PDB entry 3DKT | X-ray diffraction, 3.10 A resolution | chains D and I of the 20 polymer chains in the assembly

# Chain D (and I)
Protein: Maritimacin
Organism: Thermotoga maritima
Notes: EC 3.4.-.-; chain I of this document is another copy of the same molecule, construct and numbering; everything in this record applies to it too
UniProt: Q9WZP2 (MARIT_THEMA); residues 4-268 here correspond to UniProt positions 1-265 (UniProt number = residue number - 3)
Chain sequence (265 residues; row label = number of the first residue in the row):
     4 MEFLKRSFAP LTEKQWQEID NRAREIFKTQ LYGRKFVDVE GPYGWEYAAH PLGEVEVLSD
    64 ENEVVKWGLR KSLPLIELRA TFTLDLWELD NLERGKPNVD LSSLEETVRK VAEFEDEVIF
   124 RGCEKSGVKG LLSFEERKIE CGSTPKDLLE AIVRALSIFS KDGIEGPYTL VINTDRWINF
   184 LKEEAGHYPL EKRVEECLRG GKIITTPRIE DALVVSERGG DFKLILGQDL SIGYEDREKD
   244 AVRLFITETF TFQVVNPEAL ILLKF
Disordered / not traced: 268
UniProt features mapped onto this chain:
  - region: Glu-187 to Pro-192 (Pore-forming loop)
  - binding site (FMN): Arg-82 to Thr-84, Trp-90, Asp-93 to Arg-97, Glu-238

# Chain D / chain I interface
Contacting residue pairs (49):
  Trp-48(D) / Arg-73(I)  hydrogen bond (backbone-side chain)
  Glu-49(D) / Pro-54(I)
  Tyr-50(D) / Arg-73(I)
  Ala-51(D) / Pro-54(I)  hydrophobic
  Ala-51(D) / Arg-73(I)
  Ala-52(D) / Ser-75(I)
  Pro-54(D) / Glu-49(I)
  Pro-54(D) / Ala-51(I)  hydrophobic
  Val-58(D) / Glu-80(I)
  Val-67(D) / Lys-113(I)
  Val-68(D) / Lys-113(I)
  Val-68(D) / Val-114(I)  hydrophobic
  Val-68(D) / Phe-117(I)  hydrophobic
  Lys-69(D) / Leu-81(I)
  Lys-69(D) / Arg-82(I)  hydrogen bond (backbone-backbone)
  Trp-70(D) / Glu-80(I)
  Trp-70(D) / Leu-81(I)  hydrophobic
  Trp-70(D) / Phe-117(I)
  Trp-70(D) / Cys-126(I)  hydrophobic
  Gly-71(D) / Ile-79(I)
  Gly-71(D) / Glu-80(I)  hydrogen bond (backbone-backbone)
  Leu-72(D) / Leu-78(I)
  Leu-72(D) / Lys-128(I)
  Leu-72(D) / Ser-129(I)
  Arg-73(D) / Trp-48(I)  hydrogen bond (side chain-backbone)
  Arg-73(D) / Tyr-50(I)
  Arg-73(D) / Ala-51(I)
  Arg-73(D) / Leu-78(I)  hydrogen bond (backbone-backbone)
  Arg-73(D) / Glu-80(I)  salt bridge
  Ser-75(D) / Ala-51(I)
  Ser-75(D) / Ala-52(I)
  Leu-78(D) / Leu-72(I)
  Leu-78(D) / Arg-73(I)  hydrogen bond (backbone-backbone)
  Ile-79(D) / Gly-71(I)
  Glu-80(D) / Val-58(I)
  Glu-80(D) / Trp-70(I)
  Glu-80(D) / Gly-71(I)  hydrogen bond (backbone-backbone)
  Glu-80(D) / Arg-73(I)  salt bridge
  Leu-81(D) / Lys-69(I)
  Leu-81(D) / Trp-70(I)  hydrophobic
  Arg-82(D) / Lys-69(I)  hydrogen bond (backbone-backbone)
  Lys-113(D) / Val-67(I)
  Lys-113(D) / Val-68(I)
  Val-114(D) / Val-68(I)  hydrophobic
  Phe-117(D) / Val-68(I)  hydrophobic
  Phe-117(D) / Trp-70(I)
  Cys-126(D) / Trp-70(I)  hydrophobic
  Lys-128(D) / Leu-72(I)
  Ser-129(D) / Leu-72(I)
Interface residues without a listed pair, chain D (31 interface residues in all): Leu-61, Lys-74, Pro-77, Ala-83, Thr-252
Interface residues without a listed pair, chain I (31 interface residues in all): Leu-61, Lys-74, Pro-77, Ala-83, Thr-252

# Summary
Chain D and chain I each contribute 31 residues to their interface, with 8 hydrogen bonds and 2 salt bridges.
Among the polar pairs are Arg-73(D)/Glu-80(I), Trp-48(D)/Arg-73(I) and Lys-69(D)/Arg-82(I). UniProt lists 10
FMN-binding residues on chain D.
Both chains are Maritimacin (Thermotoga maritima). Entry 3DKT (Crystal structure of Thermotoga maritima
encapsulin) was determined by X-ray diffraction.
